1RUI - chains 1 and 3 of the 4 polymer chains in the assembly; structure by X-ray diffraction, 3.00 A resolution.

# Chain 1
Name: Rhinovirus 14
From: Human rhinovirus 14
Reference sequence: P03303 (POLG_HRV14); residues 1-289 here correspond to UniProt positions 567-855 (UniProt number = residue number + 566)
Sequence (289 residues; numbered 1 to 289; the number before each row is that of its first residue):
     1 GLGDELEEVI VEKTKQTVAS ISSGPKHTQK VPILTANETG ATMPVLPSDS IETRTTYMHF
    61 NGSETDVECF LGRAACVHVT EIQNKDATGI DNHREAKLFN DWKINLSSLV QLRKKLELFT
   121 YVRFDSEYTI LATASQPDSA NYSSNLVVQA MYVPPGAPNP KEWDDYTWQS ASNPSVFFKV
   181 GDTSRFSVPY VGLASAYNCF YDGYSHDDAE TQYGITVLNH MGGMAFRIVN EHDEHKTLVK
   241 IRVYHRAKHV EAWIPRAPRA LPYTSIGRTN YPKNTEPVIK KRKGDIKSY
Not modelled in the structure: 1-16
Differences from the reference sequence: engineered mutation G223 (Ser790 in P03303)
Ligand contacts: win i(S) (W84; 5-(7-(5-hydro-4-methyl-2-oxazolyl)phenoxy)heptyl)-3-methyl isoxazole): I104, N105, L106, S107, L116, V122, F124, S126, Y128, A150, Y152, P174, S175, V176, F186, V188, V191, Y197, N198, C199, N219, M221, M224

# Chain 3
Name: Rhinovirus 14
From: Human rhinovirus 14
Notes: engineered mutation(s): S(1)223G
Reference sequence: P03303 (POLG_HRV14); residues 1-236 here correspond to UniProt positions 331-566 (UniProt number = residue number + 330)
Sequence (236 residues; each row starts with the number of its first residue):
     1 GLPTTTLPGS GQFLTTDDRQ SPSALPNYEP TPRIHIPGKV HNLLEIIQVD TLIPMNNTHT
    61 KDEVNSYLIP LNANRQNEQV FGTNLFIGDG VFKTTLLGEI VQYYTHWSGS LRFSLMYTGP
   121 ALSSAKLILA YTPPGARGPQ DRREAMLGTH VVWDIGLQST IVMTIPWTSG VQFRYTDPDT
   181 YTSAGFLSCW YQTSLILPPE TTGQVYLLSF ISACPDFKLR LMKDTQTISQ TVALTE

# Interface between chain 1 and chain 3
Residue-residue contacts - 181 pairs, chain 1 then chain 3:
  A19(1) - D216(3)
  I33(1) - V151(3)  hydrophobic
  I33(1) - T160(3)
  I33(1) - I161(3)
  I33(1) - V162(3)  hydrogen bond (backbone-backbone)
  L34(1) - Q158(3)
  L34(1) - T160(3)
  T35(1) - Q158(3)
  T35(1) - S159(3)  hydrogen bond (backbone-backbone)
  T35(1) - T160(3)  hydrogen bond (backbone-backbone)
  T35(1) - V162(3)
  A36(1) - T160(3)
  N37(1) - D50(3)
  N37(1) - M116(3)
  N37(1) - T160(3)  hydrogen bond (backbone-side chain)
  N37(1) - F210(3)
  E38(1) - M116(3)
  E38(1) - S159(3)  hydrogen bond
  T42(1) - Q48(3)
  T42(1) - V49(3)
  T42(1) - D50(3)  hydrogen bond (side chain-backbone)
  T42(1) - R112(3)
  T42(1) - S212(3)
  M43(1) - R112(3)  hydrogen bond (backbone-side chain)
  P44(1) - R112(3)
  V45(1) - R112(3)  hydrogen bond (backbone-side chain)
  V45(1) - V162(3)  hydrophobic
  V45(1) - C214(3)
  L46(1) - T164(3)
  L46(1) - P215(3)
  P47(1) - S110(3)
  P47(1) - T164(3)
  P47(1) - P166(3)  hydrophobic
  P47(1) - C214(3)
  S50(1) - T164(3)
  I51(1) - T149(3)
  I51(1) - P166(3)  hydrophobic
  M58(1) - P215(3)
  M58(1) - D216(3)
  M58(1) - K218(3)
  F60(1) - K218(3)
  F60(1) - L219(3)
  G62(1) - N42(3)
  G62(1) - L44(3)
  E64(1) - Y104(3)  hydrogen bond (backbone-side chain)
  E64(1) - R220(3)
  E64(1) - L221(3)  hydrogen bond (side chain-backbone)
  E64(1) - M222(3)  hydrogen bond (side chain-backbone)
  T65(1) - N42(3)  hydrogen bond
  T65(1) - L43(3)  hydrogen bond (backbone-backbone)
  T65(1) - L44(3)
  T65(1) - Y104(3)
  D66(1) - H41(3)
  D66(1) - N42(3)
  V67(1) - V40(3)
  V67(1) - H41(3)  hydrogen bond (backbone-backbone)
  F70(1) - L43(3)  hydrophobic
  F70(1) - Y103(3)  hydrophobic
  F70(1) - Y104(3)
  F70(1) - M222(3)
  R73(1) - T15(3)
  R73(1) - T16(3)
  R73(1) - M222(3)
  A74(1) - F13(3)  hydrophobic
  A74(1) - T15(3)  hydrogen bond (backbone-backbone)
  K103(1) - E236(3)  salt bridge
  S108(1) - Q230(3)  hydrogen bond (backbone-side chain)
  S108(1) - A233(3)
  S108(1) - L234(3)  hydrogen bond (side chain-backbone)
  L109(1) - Q230(3)
  V110(1) - S229(3)
  V110(1) - Q230(3)  hydrogen bond (backbone-side chain)
  V110(1) - L234(3)  hydrophobic
  Q111(1) - D224(3)
  R113(1) - L234(3)
  K114(1) - E99(3)  salt bridge
  K114(1) - Y103(3)
  K114(1) - T227(3)  hydrogen bond
  K114(1) - I228(3)
  K115(1) - Y103(3)
  K115(1) - M222(3)
  F119(1) - V40(3)  hydrophobic
  Y121(1) - I36(3)  hydrophobic
  R123(1) - P30(3)
  R123(1) - T31(3)  hydrogen bond (side chain-backbone)
  R123(1) - P32(3)
  R123(1) - R33(3)
  E127(1) - R19(3)
  E127(1) - S21(3)
  T129(1) - F13(3)
  P174(1) - A24(3)
  P174(1) - L25(3)  hydrophobic
  R185(1) - F13(3)
  R185(1) - S21(3)
  F186(1) - S21(3)
  F186(1) - P22(3)
  F186(1) - A24(3)  hydrophobic
  S187(1) - S21(3)
  S187(1) - P22(3)  hydrogen bond (backbone-backbone)
  S187(1) - S23(3)
  S187(1) - A24(3)  hydrogen bond (backbone-backbone)
  P189(1) - S23(3)
  P189(1) - L25(3)  hydrophobic
  P189(1) - Y28(3)  hydrophobic
  Y190(1) - Y28(3)
  Y190(1) - P30(3)
  V191(1) - L25(3)  hydrophobic
  V191(1) - Y28(3)
  G192(1) - T31(3)  hydrogen bond (backbone-side chain)
  L193(1) - T31(3)  hydrogen bond (backbone-side chain)
  A194(1) - T31(3)  hydrogen bond (backbone-side chain)
  S195(1) - T31(3)
  S195(1) - P32(3)  hydrogen bond (side chain-backbone)
  S195(1) - I34(3)
  T216(1) - E236(3)
  Y244(1) - F13(3)  hydrophobic
  R246(1) - D17(3)
  R246(1) - D18(3)  salt bridge
  R246(1) - R19(3)
  E251(1) - R33(3)  salt bridge
  E251(1) - K39(3)  salt bridge
  A252(1) - K39(3)
  A252(1) - V40(3)  hydrogen bond (backbone-backbone)
  W253(1) - I36(3)
  W253(1) - P37(3)
  W253(1) - G38(3)
  W253(1) - K39(3)
  I254(1) - P37(3)
  I254(1) - G38(3)  hydrogen bond (backbone-backbone)
  P255(1) - G38(3)
  P255(1) - V40(3)
  P255(1) - I46(3)  hydrophobic
  P258(1) - L96(3)
  P258(1) - E99(3)
  Y263(1) - I228(3)  hydrophobic
  Y263(1) - L234(3)  hydrophobic
  T264(1) - L234(3)
  S265(1) - T235(3)
  S265(1) - E236(3)
  I266(1) - L234(3)
  I266(1) - T235(3)  hydrogen bond (backbone-backbone)
  I266(1) - E236(3)
  R268(1) - E236(3)  hydrogen bond (side chain-backbone)
  P277(1) - T60(3)
  P277(1) - K61(3)
  P277(1) - D62(3)
  V278(1) - D62(3)  hydrogen bond (backbone-side chain)
  I279(1) - P54(3)  hydrophobic
  I279(1) - N57(3)
  I279(1) - D62(3)  hydrogen bond (backbone-side chain)
  K280(1) - N57(3)
  K280(1) - D89(3)  salt bridge
  K280(1) - G90(3)
  K280(1) - K93(3)
  K281(1) - N57(3)
  K281(1) - T58(3)  hydrogen bond (side chain-backbone)
  K281(1) - H59(3)  hydrogen bond (side chain-backbone)
  K281(1) - T60(3)
  R282(1) - M55(3)  hydrogen bond (side chain-backbone)
  R282(1) - N57(3)  hydrogen bond (backbone-backbone)
  R282(1) - G82(3)  hydrogen bond (side chain-backbone)
  I286(1) - M55(3)
  I286(1) - N56(3)
  I286(1) - T58(3)
  I286(1) - V80(3)
  I286(1) - F81(3)  hydrophobic
  I286(1) - G82(3)  hydrogen bond (backbone-backbone)
  K287(1) - Q79(3)
  K287(1) - G82(3)
  S288(1) - G82(3)
  S288(1) - T83(3)
  Y289(1) - Q79(3)  hydrogen bond
  Y289(1) - G82(3)
  Y289(1) - T83(3)
  Y289(1) - N84(3)
  Y289(1) - G138(3)
  Y289(1) - P139(3)  hydrogen bond (side chain-backbone)
  Y289(1) - F186(3)  hydrophobic
  Y289(1) - L187(3)
  Y289(1) - S188(3)
  Y289(1) - W190(3)
Interface residues without a listed pair, chain 1 (81 interface residues in all): C69, S107, V188, A196, K248, E276, G284, D285
Interface residues without a listed pair, chain 3 (99 interface residues in all): S66, I69, P70, V91, T94, S114, W153, F173, F217, T225

# Overview
Chain 1 and chain 3 form an interface of 81 and 99 residues respectively, with 40 hydrogen bonds and 6 salt
bridges. Among the polar pairs are K103(1)-E236(3), K114(1)-E99(3) and R246(1)-D18(3). Win i(S) is bound
between chain 1 and chain 3.
Here chain 1 is Rhinovirus 14 and chain 3 is Rhinovirus 14, both from Human rhinovirus 14. Entry 1RUI
(Rhinovirus 14 mutant S1223G complexed with antiviral compound win 52084) was determined by X-ray diffraction
together with 1RUC, 1RUD, 1RUE, 1RUF, 1RUG, 1RUH and 1RUJ from the same study.
